Entry 1UFQ (X-ray diffraction, 2.50 A resolution); this record covers chains A and D of the 4 polymer chains in the assembly.

[Chain A (and D)]
Protein: Uridine-cytidine kinase 2
Source organism: Homo sapiens
Notes: EC 2.7.1.48; chain D of this document is another copy of the same molecule, construct and numbering; everything in this record applies to it too
UniProtKB: Q9BZX2 (UCK2_HUMAN); residues 1-250 here = UniProt positions 1-250
Amino-acid sequence (252 residues; row label = number of the first residue in the row; numbers below 1 keep their minus sign (Pro-1 is residue -1)):
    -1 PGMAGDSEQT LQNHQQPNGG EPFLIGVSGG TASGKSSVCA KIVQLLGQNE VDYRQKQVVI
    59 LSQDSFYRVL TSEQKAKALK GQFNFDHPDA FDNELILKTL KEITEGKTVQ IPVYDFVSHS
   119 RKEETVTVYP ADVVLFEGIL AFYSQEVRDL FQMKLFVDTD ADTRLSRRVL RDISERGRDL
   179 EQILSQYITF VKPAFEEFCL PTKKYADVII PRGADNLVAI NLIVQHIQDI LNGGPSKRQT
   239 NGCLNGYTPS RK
Not modelled in the structure: -1 to 18, 231-250 (chain D: -1 to 18, 173-174, 231-250)
Sequence notes: cloning artifact (-1 to 0)
From the paper describing this entry:
  - contacts within the chain: Gln46-Lys54 (hydrogen bond), Gln46-Gln55 (hydrogen bond)
  - conformationally variable residues (loop rearrangement): Pro110 to Val124, Ser172 to Asp177
  - catalytic residues: Lys33, Asp62, Arg169, Arg174 (proposed by the authors, not directly observed)

[Interface between chain A and chain D]
Pairs across the interface - 29 pairs, chain A then chain D:
  Gln150(A) - Val216(D)
  Met151(A) - Val216(D)  hydrophobic
  Lys202(A) - Arg210(D)
  Ala204(A) - Arg210(D)  hydrogen bond (backbone-side chain)
  Asp205(A) - Pro209(D)
  Asp205(A) - Asn214(D)  hydrogen bond (backbone-side chain)
  Asp205(A) - Val216(D)
  Asp205(A) - Ala217(D)
  Val206(A) - Val206(D)  hydrophobic
  Val206(A) - Ile207(D)
  Ile207(A) - Val206(D)
  Ile207(A) - Ile207(D)  hydrogen bond (backbone-backbone)
  Pro209(A) - Ala204(D)
  Pro209(A) - Asp205(D)
  Arg210(A) - Lys202(D)
  Arg210(A) - Ala204(D)  hydrogen bond (side chain-backbone)
  Asn214(A) - Asp205(D)  hydrogen bond (side chain-backbone)
  Val216(A) - Met151(D)  hydrophobic
  Val216(A) - Asp205(D)
  Ala217(A) - Asp205(D)
  Ala217(A) - Val206(D)  hydrophobic
  Leu220(A) - Val206(D)  hydrophobic
  Leu220(A) - Leu220(D)  hydrophobic
  Leu220(A) - His224(D)
  Gln223(A) - Asp227(D)  hydrogen bond
  His224(A) - Leu220(D)
  His224(A) - Gln223(D)  hydrogen bond
  Asp227(A) - Gln223(D)  hydrogen bond
  Asp227(A) - Asp227(D)
Other interface residues (no listed pair), chain A (17 interface residues in all): Ile221
Other interface residues (no listed pair), chain D (17 interface residues in all): Gln150, Tyr203

[In short]
Chain A and chain D each contribute 17 residues to their interface, with 8 hydrogen bonds. Among the polar
pairs are Ala204(A)-Arg210(D), Asp205(A)-Asn214(D) and Gln223(A)-Asp227(D). From the paper: catalytic residues
Lys33(A), Asp62(A) and Arg169(A) among others; conformational variability at Pro110(A) and Ser172(A).
Chain A and chain D are both Uridine-cytidine kinase 2 (Homo sapiens); the structure, Crystal structure of
ligand-free human uridine-cytidine kinase 2, was determined by X-ray diffraction together with 1UDW, 1UEI,
1UEJ and 1UJ2 from the same study.
